Entry 5V1O (X-ray diffraction, 1.80 A resolution); this record covers chains P and A of the 4 polymer chains in the assembly.

[Chain P]
Molecule: 11-nt DNA strand
Sequence (11 nucleotides; row label = number of the first residue in the row):
     1 GCTGATGCGG C
Modified positions: 8OG (8-oxo-2'-deoxy-guanosine-5'-monophosphate) at position 10
Bound ions: Na+ site 1: DG9 (shared with Thr101(A), Val103(A), Ile106(A) of chain A); Na+ site 2: 8OG_10, DC11 (shared with Asp190(A), Asp192(A), Asp256(A) of chain A); Mg2+ site 1: DC11 (together with pyrophosphate)

[Chain A]
Protein: DNA polymerase beta
Source organism: Homo sapiens
Notes: EC 2.7.7.7, 4.2.99.-
UniProtKB: P06746 (DPOLB_HUMAN); residue numbers follow UniProt; this construct covers 1-335
Chain sequence (335 residues; row label = number of the first residue in the row):
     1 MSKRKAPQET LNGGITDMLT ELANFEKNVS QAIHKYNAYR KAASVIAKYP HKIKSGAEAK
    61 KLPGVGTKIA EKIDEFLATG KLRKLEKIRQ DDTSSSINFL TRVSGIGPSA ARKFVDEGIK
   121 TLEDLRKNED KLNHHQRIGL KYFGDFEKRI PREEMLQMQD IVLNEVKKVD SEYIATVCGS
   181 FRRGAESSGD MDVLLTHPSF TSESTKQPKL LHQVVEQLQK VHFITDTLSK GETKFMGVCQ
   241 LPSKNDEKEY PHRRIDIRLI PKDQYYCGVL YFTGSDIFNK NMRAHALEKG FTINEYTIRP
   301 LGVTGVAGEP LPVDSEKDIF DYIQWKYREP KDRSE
Disordered / not traced: 1-9
Bound ions: Na+ site 1: Lys60, Leu62, Val65 (shared with 1 residue of chain D); Na+ site 2: Thr101, Val103, Ile106 (shared with DG9(P) of chain P); Na+ site 3: Asp190, Asp192, Asp256 (shared with 8OG_10(P), DC11(P) of chain P); Mg2+: Asp190, Asp192 (together with pyrophosphate) (shared with DC11(P) of chain P)
Residues lining bound ligands: pyrophosphate (PPV): Arg149, Gly179, Ser180, Arg183, Ser188, Gly189, Asp190, Asp192, Ser275
From the paper describing this entry:
  - binding site for the 11-nt DNA strand (chain P): Tyr271
  - catalytic residues: Asp256 (proposed by the authors, not directly observed)

[Interface between chain P and chain A]
Pairs across the interface (29):
  DG7(P) with Ser109(A), phosphate contact
  DC8(P) with Gly105(A), sugar contact; Gly107(A), hydrogen bond to the phosphate; Pro108(A), phosphate contact; Ser109(A), hydrogen bond to the phosphate; Ala110(A), hydrogen bond to the phosphate
  DG9(P) with Val103(A), phosphate contact; Ser104(A), phosphate contact; Gly105(A), hydrogen bond to the phosphate; Ile106(A), phosphate contact; His135(A), sugar contact; Lys234(A), base contact; Arg254(A), phosphate contact
  8OG_10(P) with Asp192(A), phosphate contact; Met236(A), sugar contact; Arg254(A), salt bridge to the phosphate; Asp256(A), sugar contact; Tyr271(A), base contact
  DC11(P) with Gly179(A), phosphate contact; Arg183(A), hydrogen bond to the phosphate; Asp190(A), phosphate contact; Asp192(A), phosphate contact; Tyr271(A), sugar contact; Phe272(A), sugar contact; Thr273(A), phosphate contact; Gly274(A), hydrogen bond to the phosphate; Ser275(A), phosphate contact; Asp276(A), base contact; Asn279(A), hydrogen bond to the base

[Summary]
5 residues of chain P face 24 of chain A across their interface, with 7 hydrogen bonds and 1 salt bridge.
Polar pairs include DC11(P)-Asn279(A), DC8(P)-Gly107(A) and DC8(P)-Ser109(A). Chain A binds pyrophosphate.
From the paper: the catalytic residue Asp256(A); a binding site for the 11-nt DNA strand (chain P) at
Tyr271(A).
Here chain P is an 11-nt DNA strand and chain A is DNA polymerase beta (Homo sapiens). Entry 5V1O (DNA
polymerase beta product complex with 8-oxoG:A and inserted dCTP) was determined by X-ray diffraction (same
publication as 5V1F, 5V1G, 5V1H, 5V1I, 5V1J, 5V1N and 3 further entries).
